PDB entry 2PSM | X-ray diffraction, 2.19 A resolution | chains A and F

== Chain A ==
Molecule: Interleukin-15
Organism: Mus musculus
UniProt: P48346 (IL15_MOUSE); residues 1-114 here correspond to UniProt positions 49-162 (UniProt number = residue number + 48)
Chain sequence (121 residues; each row starts with the number of its first residue; numbers below 1 keep their minus sign (Gly-6 is residue -6)):
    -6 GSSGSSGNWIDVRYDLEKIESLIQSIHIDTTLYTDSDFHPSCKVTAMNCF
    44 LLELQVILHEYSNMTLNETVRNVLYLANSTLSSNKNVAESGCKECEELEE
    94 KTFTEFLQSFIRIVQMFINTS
Not modelled in the structure: -6 to -3
Cystine bridges: Cys35-Cys85, Cys42-Cys88
Construct notes: expression tag (-6 to 0)
Curated features (UniProtKB/Swiss-Prot):
  - glycosylation (N-linked (GlcNAc...) asparagine): Asn56, Asn60, Asn71

== Chain F ==
Molecule: Interleukin-15 receptor alpha chain
Organism: Mus musculus
UniProt: Q60819 (I15RA_MOUSE); residues 1-71 here correspond to UniProt positions 33-103 (UniProt number = residue number + 32)
Chain sequence (78 residues; each row starts with the number of its first residue; numbers below 1 keep their minus sign (Gly-6 is residue -6)):
    -6 GSSGSSGGTTCPPPVSIEHADIRVKNYSVNSRERYVCNSGFKRKAGTSTL
    44 IECVINKNTNVAHWTTPSLKCIRDPSLA
Not modelled in the structure: -6 to 2, 71
Cystine bridges: Cys4-Cys46, Cys30-Cys64
Construct notes: expression tag (-6 to 0)
Curated features (UniProtKB/Swiss-Prot):
  - glycosylation: Asn19 (N-linked (GlcNAc...) asparagine)

== Chain A / chain F interface ==
Residue-residue contacts - 32 pairs, chain A then chain F:
  Asp22(A) with Arg25(F), salt bridge; Arg27(F), salt bridge
  Thr23(A) with Arg27(F)
  Thr24(A) with Arg36(F)
  Leu25(A) with Arg36(F)
  Tyr26(A) with Lys35(F); Arg36(F), hydrogen bond (side chain-backbone)
  Leu45(A) with Ala38(F), hydrophobic; Gly39(F)
  Glu46(A) with Arg36(F), salt bridge; Ala38(F); Gly39(F), hydrogen bond (side chain-backbone)
  Val49(A) with Arg36(F); Gly39(F); Thr40(F)
  His52(A) with Ser41(F); Thr59(F), hydrogen bond (side chain-backbone); Ser61(F), hydrogen bond
  Glu53(A) with Arg25(F), hydrogen bond (backbone-side chain); Arg27(F), salt bridge; Ser41(F), hydrogen bond; Leu43(F)
  Tyr54(A) with Arg25(F)
  Glu87(A) with Pro68(F)
  Cys88(A) with Ala38(F), hydrophobic
  Glu89(A) with Lys35(F); Arg36(F); Lys37(F); Ala38(F), hydrogen bond (side chain-backbone); Ile65(F); Pro68(F)
  Glu93(A) with Arg36(F), salt bridge
Other interface residues (no listed pair), chain A (17 interface residues in all): Gln48, Glu90
Other interface residues (no listed pair), chain F (17 interface residues in all): Thr42, Pro60, Ser69

== Overview ==
The chain A/chain F interface involves 17 residues from each chain; the contacts include 7 hydrogen bonds and
5 salt bridges. Among the polar pairs are Asp22(A)-Arg25(F), Asp22(A)-Arg27(F) and Glu46(A)-Arg36(F).
Chain A is Interleukin-15 and chain F is Interleukin-15 receptor alpha chain, both from Mus musculus; the
structure, Crystal structure of Interleukin 15 in complex with Interleukin 15 receptor alpha, was determined
by X-ray diffraction.
